Entry 4V86 (X-ray diffraction, 3.00 A resolution); this record covers chains F and g of the 60 polymer chains in the assembly.

# Chain F (and g)
Molecule: Capsid protein VP1
Source organism: Adeno-associated virus - 6
Notes: chain g of this document is another copy of the same molecule, construct and numbering; everything in this record applies to it too
UniProt: O56137 (O56137_9VIRU); residues 217-736 here = UniProt positions 217-736
Amino-acid sequence (520 residues; row label = number of the first residue in the row):
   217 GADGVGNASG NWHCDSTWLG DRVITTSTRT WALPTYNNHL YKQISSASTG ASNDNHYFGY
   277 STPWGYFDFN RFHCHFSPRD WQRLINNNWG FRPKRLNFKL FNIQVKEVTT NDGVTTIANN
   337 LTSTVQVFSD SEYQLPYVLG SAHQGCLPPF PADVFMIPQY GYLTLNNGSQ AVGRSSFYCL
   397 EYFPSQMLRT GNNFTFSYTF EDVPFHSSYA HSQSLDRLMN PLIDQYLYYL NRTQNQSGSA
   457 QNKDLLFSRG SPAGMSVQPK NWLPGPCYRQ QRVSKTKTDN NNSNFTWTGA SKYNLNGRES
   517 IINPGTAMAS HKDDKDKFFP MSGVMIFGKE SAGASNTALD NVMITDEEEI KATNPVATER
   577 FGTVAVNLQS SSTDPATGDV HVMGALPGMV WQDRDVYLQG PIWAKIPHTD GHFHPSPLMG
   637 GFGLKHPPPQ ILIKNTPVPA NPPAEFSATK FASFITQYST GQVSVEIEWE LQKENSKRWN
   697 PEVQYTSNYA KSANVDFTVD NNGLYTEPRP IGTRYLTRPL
From the paper describing this entry:
  - mutagenesis - K459S, K493S, K531E (140 +/- 10 mM NaCl), R576Q: decreased binding to heparin

# Chain F / chain g interface
Contacting residue pairs - 258 pairs, chain F then chain g:
  Ile260(F) - Pro437(g)  hydrophobic
  Ile260(F) - Leu438(g)  hydrophobic
  Asp270(F) - Arg433(g)  hydrogen bond (backbone-side chain)
  Asp270(F) - Ser472(g)
  Asn271(F) - Arg433(g)
  Asn271(F) - Ala469(g)
  Asn271(F) - Gly470(g)
  Asn271(F) - Met471(g)  hydrogen bond (side chain-backbone)
  Asn271(F) - Ser472(g)  hydrogen bond
  His272(F) - Arg433(g)  hydrogen bond (backbone-side chain)
  Tyr273(F) - Met471(g)  hydrophobic
  Ser277(F) - Leu438(g)
  Tyr282(F) - Asn436(g)
  Arg287(F) - Tyr442(g)
  Glu348(F) - Asn691(g)
  Gln350(F) - Asn691(g)  hydrogen bond
  Gln350(F) - Lys693(g)
  Pro352(F) - Gln429(g)
  Tyr353(F) - Leu434(g)
  Gly356(F) - Asn477(g)  hydrogen bond (backbone-side chain)
  Ser357(F) - Leu434(g)
  Ser357(F) - Met435(g)
  Ser357(F) - Gln441(g)  hydrogen bond (backbone-side chain)
  Ala358(F) - Gln441(g)
  Ala358(F) - Tyr442(g)  hydrogen bond (backbone-backbone)
  His359(F) - Met435(g)
  His359(F) - Asn436(g)  hydrogen bond (side chain-backbone)
  His359(F) - Ile439(g)  hydrogen bond (side chain-backbone)
  His359(F) - Asp440(g)
  His359(F) - Gln441(g)
  His359(F) - Tyr442(g)
  Gln360(F) - Ile439(g)
  Gln360(F) - Asp440(g)  hydrogen bond (backbone-backbone)
  Gln360(F) - Gln441(g)
  Gln360(F) - Arg465(g)
  Gln375(F) - Asn436(g)  hydrogen bond (backbone-side chain)
  Gln375(F) - Leu438(g)
  Gln375(F) - Ile439(g)
  Tyr376(F) - Leu438(g)
  Gly377(F) - Asn436(g)
  Gly377(F) - Pro437(g)
  Gly377(F) - Leu438(g)
  Tyr378(F) - Pro437(g)
  Leu379(F) - Gln429(g)  hydrogen bond (backbone-side chain)
  Leu379(F) - Arg433(g)
  Leu379(F) - Met435(g)  hydrophobic
  Leu379(F) - Pro437(g)  hydrophobic
  Thr380(F) - Ser428(g)  hydrogen bond (side chain-backbone)
  Leu381(F) - His427(g)
  Leu381(F) - Ser428(g)  hydrogen bond (backbone-backbone)
  Leu381(F) - Gln429(g)
  Asn382(F) - Arg433(g)
  Asn383(F) - Asp529(g)
  Asn383(F) - Asp530(g)
  Gly389(F) - Arg694(g)  hydrogen bond (backbone-side chain)
  Gly389(F) - Val699(g)
  Arg390(F) - Ser428(g)
  Arg390(F) - Glu565(g)  salt bridge
  Arg390(F) - Arg694(g)  hydrogen bond (backbone-side chain)
  Arg390(F) - Val699(g)
  Arg390(F) - Arg730(g)
  Arg390(F) - Tyr731(g)
  Arg390(F) - Thr733(g)
  Ser391(F) - Arg694(g)  hydrogen bond (backbone-side chain)
  Ser391(F) - Asn696(g)
  Ser392(F) - Ser428(g)
  Ser392(F) - Arg694(g)  hydrogen bond
  Ser392(F) - Asn696(g)
  Ser392(F) - Thr733(g)  hydrogen bond
  Phe393(F) - Arg694(g)
  Phe393(F) - Trp695(g)  hydrogen bond (backbone-backbone)
  Phe393(F) - Asn696(g)  hydrogen bond (backbone-side chain)
  Tyr394(F) - Ser428(g)  hydrogen bond
  Tyr394(F) - Lys693(g)
  Tyr394(F) - Arg694(g)
  Tyr394(F) - Pro735(g)
  Tyr398(F) - Lys693(g)  hydrogen bond (backbone-side chain)
  Tyr398(F) - Trp695(g)  hydrophobic
  Phe399(F) - Lys693(g)
  Pro482(F) - Leu602(g)  hydrophobic
  Pro482(F) - Pro603(g)
  Tyr484(F) - Gly578(g)
  Tyr484(F) - Thr579(g)  hydrogen bond (side chain-backbone)
  Tyr484(F) - Val580(g)
  Tyr484(F) - Val596(g)
  Tyr484(F) - Met599(g)  hydrophobic
  Arg485(F) - Val580(g)
  Arg485(F) - Ala581(g)
  Arg485(F) - Val582(g)
  Arg485(F) - Asn583(g)
  Arg485(F) - Leu584(g)
  Gln486(F) - Ala581(g)
  Gln487(F) - Ala581(g)
  Gln487(F) - Asn583(g)  hydrogen bond (side chain-backbone)
  Gln487(F) - Leu584(g)
  Gln487(F) - Gln585(g)
  Gln487(F) - Pro591(g)
  Gln487(F) - Ala592(g)
  Arg488(F) - Leu584(g)
  Arg488(F) - Gln585(g)
  Val489(F) - Leu446(g)  hydrophobic
  Val489(F) - Leu461(g)  hydrophobic
  Ser490(F) - Leu461(g)
  Lys491(F) - Leu461(g)
  Lys493(F) - Lys459(g)
  Lys493(F) - Asp460(g)  salt bridge
  Thr494(F) - Lys459(g)  hydrogen bond (backbone-side chain)
  Thr494(F) - Ser587(g)  hydrogen bond (backbone-side chain)
  Asp495(F) - Ser586(g)
  Asp495(F) - Ser587(g)  hydrogen bond (backbone-backbone)
  Asn496(F) - Lys459(g)  hydrogen bond (backbone-side chain)
  Asn496(F) - Leu461(g)
  Asn496(F) - Gln585(g)  hydrogen bond
  Asn496(F) - Ser586(g)
  Asn496(F) - Ser587(g)
  Asn497(F) - Gln585(g)  hydrogen bond (backbone-side chain)
  Asn497(F) - Ser586(g)  hydrogen bond (side chain-backbone)
  Asn497(F) - Ser587(g)
  Asn497(F) - Thr589(g)  hydrogen bond (side chain-backbone)
  Asn497(F) - Asp590(g)
  Asn497(F) - Pro591(g)
  Asn498(F) - Gln450(g)  hydrogen bond
  Asn498(F) - Gln457(g)  hydrogen bond
  Asn498(F) - Lys459(g)
  Ser499(F) - Thr449(g)  hydrogen bond (backbone-side chain)
  Ser499(F) - Gln450(g)  hydrogen bond (backbone-side chain)
  Asn500(F) - Arg448(g)
  Asn500(F) - Thr449(g)  hydrogen bond (side chain-backbone)
  Asn500(F) - Gln450(g)  hydrogen bond (side chain-backbone)
  Phe501(F) - Thr449(g)
  Phe501(F) - Gln585(g)
  Phe501(F) - Pro591(g)  hydrophobic
  Thr502(F) - Leu446(g)
  Thr502(F) - Asn447(g)  hydrogen bond (side chain-backbone)
  Thr502(F) - Arg448(g)
  Thr502(F) - Thr449(g)
  Trp503(F) - Ser472(g)
  Thr504(F) - Thr593(g)
  Gly505(F) - Thr593(g)
  Ala506(F) - Thr579(g)  hydrogen bond (backbone-side chain)
  Ser507(F) - Thr579(g)
  Ser507(F) - Val580(g)
  Ser507(F) - Ala581(g)  hydrogen bond (side chain-backbone)
  Lys508(F) - Gly578(g)
  Lys508(F) - Thr579(g)  hydrogen bond (backbone-backbone)
  Tyr509(F) - Asp432(g)
  Tyr509(F) - Lys476(g)
  Tyr509(F) - Pro480(g)  hydrophobic
  Tyr509(F) - Phe577(g)
  Asn510(F) - Glu575(g)  hydrogen bond
  Asn510(F) - Arg576(g)
  Asn510(F) - Phe577(g)  hydrogen bond (backbone-backbone)
  Leu511(F) - Asp432(g)
  Leu511(F) - Lys567(g)
  Leu511(F) - Ala568(g)
  Leu511(F) - Asn570(g)
  Asn512(F) - Lys528(g)
  Asn512(F) - Asp529(g)
  Asn512(F) - Lys567(g)
  Asn512(F) - Val572(g)
  Gly513(F) - Lys528(g)
  Arg514(F) - Ser430(g)  hydrogen bond
  Arg514(F) - Asp432(g)  salt bridge
  Arg514(F) - Arg433(g)
  Glu515(F) - Ser472(g)
  Glu515(F) - Arg576(g)  salt bridge
  Ser516(F) - Asp432(g)
  Ser516(F) - Ser472(g)
  Ser516(F) - Lys476(g)
  Ile517(F) - Ser472(g)  hydrogen bond (backbone-backbone)
  Ile517(F) - Val473(g)  hydrophobic
  Ile517(F) - Lys476(g)
  Ile518(F) - Leu479(g)  hydrophobic
  Asn519(F) - Pro475(g)
  Pro520(F) - Pro475(g)
  Pro520(F) - Lys476(g)
  Thr522(F) - Leu602(g)
  Met537(F) - Leu446(g)  hydrophobic
  Met541(F) - Leu443(g)  hydrophobic
  Ile542(F) - Leu443(g)
  Ile542(F) - Tyr444(g)  hydrogen bond (backbone-backbone)
  Phe543(F) - Leu443(g)  hydrophobic
  Phe543(F) - Tyr444(g)
  Gly544(F) - Tyr442(g)
  Gly544(F) - Tyr444(g)
  Ala548(F) - Tyr444(g)
  Gly549(F) - Tyr444(g)  hydrogen bond (backbone-side chain)
  Ala550(F) - Ser464(g)
  Ala550(F) - Arg465(g)  hydrogen bond (backbone-backbone)
  Ser551(F) - Phe463(g)
  Ser551(F) - Ser464(g)
  Asn552(F) - Leu462(g)
  Asn552(F) - Phe463(g)  hydrogen bond (backbone-backbone)
  Thr553(F) - Leu462(g)
  Thr553(F) - Phe463(g)  hydrogen bond (backbone-backbone)
  Ala554(F) - Leu461(g)
  Leu555(F) - Leu461(g)
  Leu555(F) - Phe463(g)  hydrophobic
  Val558(F) - Phe463(g)  hydrophobic
  His597(F) - Val580(g)
  His597(F) - Ala581(g)
  His597(F) - Val582(g)
  Val598(F) - Val580(g)  hydrophobic
  Val598(F) - Met599(g)  hydrophobic
  Met599(F) - Leu602(g)
  Gly600(F) - Ala601(g)
  Ala601(F) - Ala601(g)  hydrogen bond (backbone-backbone)
  Trp607(F) - Pro603(g)  hydrophobic
  Gln615(F) - Tyr442(g)
  Gly616(F) - Tyr442(g)
  Pro617(F) - Tyr442(g)
  Ala620(F) - Asn477(g)
  Lys621(F) - Trp478(g)
  Lys621(F) - Leu736(g)  hydrogen bond (side chain-backbone)
  Ile622(F) - Trp478(g)  hydrophobic
  Pro623(F) - Trp478(g)
  Pro623(F) - Val606(g)  hydrophobic
  Pro623(F) - Leu736(g)
  His624(F) - Tyr425(g)
  His624(F) - His427(g)
  His624(F) - Arg734(g)  hydrogen bond
  His624(F) - Leu736(g)  hydrogen bond (backbone-backbone)
  Thr625(F) - His427(g)
  Thr625(F) - Val606(g)
  Thr625(F) - Trp607(g)
  Thr625(F) - Gln608(g)
  Thr625(F) - Leu736(g)
  Asp626(F) - Ser423(g)  hydrogen bond
  Asp626(F) - Tyr425(g)
  Asp626(F) - Trp607(g)  hydrogen bond (backbone-backbone)
  Asp626(F) - Gln608(g)
  Asp626(F) - Asp609(g)
  Asp626(F) - His630(g)  hydrogen bond (backbone-side chain)
  Gly627(F) - Val606(g)
  Gly627(F) - Trp607(g)  hydrogen bond (backbone-backbone)
  Gly627(F) - His630(g)
  His628(F) - Met605(g)
  His628(F) - Val606(g)
  His628(F) - Trp607(g)
  Phe629(F) - Leu602(g)
  Phe629(F) - Pro603(g)
  Phe629(F) - Gly604(g)  hydrogen bond (backbone-backbone)
  Phe629(F) - Met605(g)  hydrogen bond (backbone-backbone)
  Phe629(F) - Trp607(g)
  Phe629(F) - Phe629(g)  hydrophobic
  His630(F) - Pro603(g)
  His630(F) - Gly604(g)
  Pro631(F) - Trp478(g)
  Ser632(F) - Trp478(g)
  Pro633(F) - Asn477(g)
  Pro633(F) - Trp478(g)  hydrophobic
  Leu634(F) - Lys476(g)
  Leu634(F) - Asn477(g)  hydrogen bond (backbone-backbone)
  Leu634(F) - Trp478(g)  hydrophobic
  Leu634(F) - Pro603(g)
  Leu634(F) - Gly604(g)
  Met635(F) - Lys476(g)
  Met635(F) - Asn477(g)  hydrogen bond (backbone-side chain)
Other interface residues (no listed pair), chain F (121 interface residues in all): Asn286, Tyr349, Val354, Pro374, Cys395, Phe535, Ile560, Thr574, Glu575, Gly636
Other interface residues (no listed pair), chain g (104 interface residues in all): Phe421, Ala426, Leu431, Tyr445, Asn458, Pro468, Gln474, Thr569, Pro571, Gly600

# Summary
The interface between chain F and chain g involves 121 residues on one side and 104 on the other, with 65
hydrogen bonds and 4 salt bridges. Polar pairs include Arg390(F)-Glu565(g), Lys493(F)-Asp460(g) and
Arg514(F)-Asp432(g). The paper reports that K459S, K493S and K531E of chain F, among others, reduce binding to
heparin.
Both chains are Capsid protein VP1 (Adeno-associated virus - 6). Entry 4V86 (Structure-function Analysis of
Receptor-binding in Adeno-Associated Virus Serotype 6 (AAV-6)) was determined by X-ray diffraction together
with 3SHM from the same study.
